8VZ8 - chains A and C of the 4 polymer chains in the assembly; structure by X-ray diffraction, 3.45 A resolution.

Chain A:
Protein: Major histocompatibility complex class I-related gene protein
From: Mus musculus
UniProtKB: Q8HWB0 (HMR1_MOUSE); residues 0-270 here correspond to UniProt positions 18-288 (UniProt number = residue number + 18)
Amino-acid sequence (271 residues; row label = number of the first residue in the row; numbering starts at 0):
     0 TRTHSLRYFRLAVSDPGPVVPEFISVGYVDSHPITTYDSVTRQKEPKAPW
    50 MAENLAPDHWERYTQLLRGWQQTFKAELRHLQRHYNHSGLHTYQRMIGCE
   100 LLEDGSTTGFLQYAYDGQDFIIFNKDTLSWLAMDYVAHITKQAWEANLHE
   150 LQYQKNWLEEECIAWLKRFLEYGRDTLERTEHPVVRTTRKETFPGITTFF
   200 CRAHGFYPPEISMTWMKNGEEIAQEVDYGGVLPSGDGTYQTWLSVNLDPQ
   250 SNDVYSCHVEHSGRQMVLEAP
Unresolved in the structure: 0-1, 193-195
Cystine bridges: Cys98-Cys161, Cys200-Cys256
Glycans and other covalent adducts: compound 2LJ linked to Lys43
Construct notes: conflict Ser261 (Cys279 in Q8HWB0)
Ligand contacts: 2LJ (1-deoxy-1-({2,6-dioxo-5-[(E)-propylideneamino]-1,2,3,6-tetrahydropyrimidin-4-yl}amino)-D-ribitol): Tyr7, Phe8, Arg9, Ser24, Thr34, His58, Tyr62, Leu66, Trp69, Arg94, Ile96, Tyr152, Gln153, Trp156
Curated features (UniProtKB/Swiss-Prot):
  - binding site (8-(9H-purin-6-yl)-2-oxa-8-azabicyclo[3.3.1]nona-3,6-diene-4,6-dicarbaldehyde): Tyr7, Arg9, Lys43, His58, Arg94
  - binding site (5-(2-oxoethylideneamino)-6-(D-ribitylamino)uracil): Arg9, Ser24, Lys43, Arg94, Tyr152, Gln153
  - binding site (5-(2-oxopropylideneamino)-6-(D-ribitylamino)uracil): Arg9, Ser24, Lys43, Arg94, Tyr152, Gln153
  - binding site (7-hydroxy-6-methyl-8-(1-D-ribityl)lumazine): Arg9, Ser24, Lys43, Arg94, Tyr152, Gln153
  - binding site (2-amino-4-oxopteridine-6-carbaldehyde): Lys43
  - binding site (pyridoxal): Lys43
  - glycosylation: Asn85 (N-linked (GlcNAc...) asparagine)
What the authors report for this chain:
  - binding site for 2LJ: Arg9, Lys43, Arg94, Tyr152, Gln153

Chain C:
Protein: Mouse MAIT TRAV1-TRAJ33 a-chain
From: Mus musculus
Amino-acid sequence (204 residues; each row starts with the number of its first residue; numbering starts at 0):
     0 MGQGVEQPAKLMSVEGTFARVNCTYSTSGFNGLSWYQQREGQAPVFLSYV
    50 VLDGLKDSGHFSTFLSRSNGYSYLLLTELQIKDSASYLCAVRDSNYQLIW
   100 GSGTKLIIKPNIQNPDPAVYQLRDSKSSDKSVCLFTDFDSQTNVSQSKDS
   150 DVYITDKCVLDMRSMDFKSNSAVAWSNKSDFACANAFNNSIIPEDTFFPS
   200 PESS
Unresolved in the structure: 0-2, 125-128, 138, 150-151, 163-166, 175-179, 192-203
Cystine bridges: Cys22-Cys88, Cys132-Cys182
What the authors report for this chain:
  - binding site for 2LJ: Tyr95

Interface between chain A and chain C:
Pairs across the interface - 26 pairs, chain A then chain C:
  Arg61(A) with Asn94(C); Tyr95(C), hydrogen bond (side chain-backbone)
  Tyr62(A) with Ser93(C), hydrogen bond (side chain-backbone); Asn94(C); Tyr95(C)
  Leu65(A) with Asn94(C); Tyr95(C), hydrophobic
  His148(A) with Tyr48(C)
  Gln151(A) with Val50(C); Leu51(C)
  Tyr152(A) with Asn30(C); Tyr48(C); Val50(C); Tyr95(C), hydrogen bond
  Asn155(A) with Phe29(C), hydrogen bond (side chain-backbone); Asn30(C); Val50(C); Arg66(C), hydrogen bond
  Trp156(A) with Asn30(C); Tyr95(C)
  Glu160(A) with Gly28(C); Phe29(C); Asn30(C); Ser93(C)
  Trp164(A) with Ser93(C); Asn94(C)
Also at the interface, not in a pair above, chain A (14 interface residues in all): Asp57, Lys154, Glu159, Arg167
Also at the interface, not in a pair above, chain C (11 interface residues in all): Gln96
Interface features reported in the paper:
  - pairs named by the authors: Phe29(C)-Asn155(A) (hydrogen bond), Phe29(C)-Glu160(A), Asn30(C)-Tyr152(A), Val50(C)-Gln151(A), Leu51(C)-Gln151(A), Tyr95(C)-Tyr152(A)
  - interface residues, chain A: Trp156(A)

In short:
14 residues of chain A and 11 residues of chain C are in contact; the contacts include 5 hydrogen bonds. Polar
contacts include Arg61(A)-Tyr95(C), Tyr62(A)-Ser93(C) and Tyr152(A)-Tyr95(C). The authors report a hydrogen
bond between Phe29(C) and Asn155(A); contacts between Phe29(C) and Glu160(A), Asn30(C) and Tyr152(A) and
Val50(C) and Gln151(A) among others. The paper reports a binding site for 2LJ at Arg9(A), Lys43(A) and
Tyr95(C) among others; the interface residue Trp156(A).
Chain A is Major histocompatibility complex class I-related gene protein and chain C is Mouse MAIT
TRAV1-TRAJ33 a-chain, both from Mus musculus; the structure, Crystal structure of mouse MAIT M2B
TCR-MR1-5-OP-RU complex, was determined by X-ray diffraction, deposited together with 8VZ9.
